Entry 8JR3 (X-ray diffraction, 3.22 A resolution); this record covers chains E and C of the 3 polymer chains in the assembly.

== Chain E ==
Protein: Glycoprotein G
Organism: Hendra virus (isolate Horse/Autralia/Hendra/1994)
Reference sequence: O89343 (GLYCP_HENDH); numbering as in UniProt (aligned over 188-603)
Chain sequence (416 residues; each row starts with the number of its first residue):
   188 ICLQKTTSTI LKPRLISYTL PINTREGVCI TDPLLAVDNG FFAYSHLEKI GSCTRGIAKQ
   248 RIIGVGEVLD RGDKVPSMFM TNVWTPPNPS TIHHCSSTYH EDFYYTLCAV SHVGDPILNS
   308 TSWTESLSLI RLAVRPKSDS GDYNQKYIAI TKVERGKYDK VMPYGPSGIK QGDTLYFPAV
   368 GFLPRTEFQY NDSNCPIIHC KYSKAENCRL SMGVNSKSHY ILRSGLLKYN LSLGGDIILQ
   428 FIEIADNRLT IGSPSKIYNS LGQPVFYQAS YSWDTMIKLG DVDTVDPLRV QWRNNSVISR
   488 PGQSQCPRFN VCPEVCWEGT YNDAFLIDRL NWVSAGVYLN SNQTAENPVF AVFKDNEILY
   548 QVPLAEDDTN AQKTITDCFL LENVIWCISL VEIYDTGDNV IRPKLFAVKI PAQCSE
Disulfide bonds: Cys189-Cys601, Cys216-Cys240, Cys382-Cys395, Cys387-Cys499, Cys493-Cys503, Cys565-Cys574
Covalent attachments: N-acetylglucosamine (NAG) linked to Asn306, Asn378, Asn481; glycan linked to Asn417, Asn529
Differences from the reference sequence: engineered mutation Asn586 (Ser in O89343)
Curated features (UniProtKB/Swiss-Prot):
  - glycosylation (N-linked (GlcNAc...) asparagine): Asn306, Asn378, Asn417, Asn481, Asn529
Reported in the primary citation:
  - mutagenesis - S586N: unchanged expression

== Chain C ==
Protein: Light chain of neutralizing antibody 14F8
Organism: Mus musculus
Notes: antibody fragment or engineered binder
Chain sequence (212 residues; numbered 1 to 212; the number before each row is that of its first residue):
     1 DVLMTQTPLS LPVSLGDQAS ISCRSSQSIV HSNGNTYLEW YLQKPGQSPQ LLIYKVSNRF
    61 SGVPDRFSGS GSGTDFTLKI NRVEAEDLGL YYCFQASHVP YTFGGGTKLE IKRTVAAPSV
   121 FIFPPSDEQL KSGTASVVCL LNNFYPREAK VQWKVDNALQ SGNSQESVTE QDSKDSTYSL
   181 SSTLTLSKAD YEKHKLYACE VTHQGLSSPV TK
Disulfide bonds: Cys23-Cys93, Cys139-Cys199

== Interface between chain E and chain C ==
Pairs across the interface (12; chain E residue first):
  Glu213(E) - Ser32(C)
  Glu213(E) - Asn33(C)  hydrogen bond (backbone-backbone)
  Gly214(E) - His31(C)
  Gly214(E) - Ser32(C)
  Ile237(E) - Asn33(C)
  Ile237(E) - Asn35(C)
  Gly238(E) - Tyr37(C)
  Tyr581(E) - Val99(C)
  Thr583(E) - Val99(C)
  Asp585(E) - His31(C)
  Asp585(E) - Ser32(C)  hydrogen bond
  Asn586(E) - Val99(C)
Interface residues without a listed pair, chain E (9 interface residues in all): Arg212
Interface residues without a listed pair, chain C (7 interface residues in all): Tyr101
Interface features reported in the paper:
  - residue pairs: Gly214(E)-Asn33(C), Asp585(E)-His31(C), Asp585(E)-Ser32(C) (hydrogen bond)
  - epitope / paratope residues, chain E: Gly214(E), Asp585(E)
  - epitope / paratope residues, chain C: His31(C), Ser32(C), Asn33(C)

== Summary ==
The interface between chain E and chain C involves 9 residues on one side and 7 on the other, with 2 hydrogen
bonds. Among the polar pairs are Asp585(E)-Ser32(C) and Glu213(E)-Asn33(C). The paper describes contacts
between Gly214(E) and Asn33(C) and Asp585(E) and His31(C); a hydrogen bond between Asp585(E) and Ser32(C).
From the paper: S586N of chain E leaves expression unchanged; epitope/paratope residues Gly214(E), Asp585(E)
and His31(C) among others.
Here chain E is Glycoprotein G (Hendra virus (isolate Horse/Autralia/Hendra/1994)) and chain C is Light chain
of neutralizing antibody 14F8 (Mus musculus). Entry 8JR3 (Crystal structure of Hendra Virus attachment(G)
glycoprotein mutant S586N in complex with neutralizing antibody 14F8) was determined by X-ray diffraction,
deposited together with 8JR5 and 8JA5.
